Entry 8VOB (electron microscopy, 3.10 A resolution); this record covers chains R and D of the 10 polymer chains in the assembly.

[Chain R]
Protein: Histone H2A type 1
From: Homo sapiens
UniProt: P0C0S8 (H2A1_HUMAN); residues 12-119 here correspond to UniProt positions 13-120 (UniProt number = residue number + 1)
Amino-acid sequence (108 residues; row label = number of the first residue in the row):
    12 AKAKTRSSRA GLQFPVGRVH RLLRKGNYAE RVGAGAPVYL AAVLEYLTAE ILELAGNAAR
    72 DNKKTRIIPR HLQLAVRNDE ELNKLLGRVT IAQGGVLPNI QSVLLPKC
Differences from the reference sequence: conflict Val87 (Ile88 in P0C0S8), Arg99 (Lys100 in P0C0S8), Ser113 (Ala114 in P0C0S8), Cys119 (Lys120 in P0C0S8)
UniProt features mapped onto this chain:
  - modified residue: Lys13 (N6-(beta-hydroxybutyryl)lysine), Lys36 (N6-(2-hydroxyisobutyryl)lysine), Lys74 (N6-(2-hydroxyisobutyryl)lysine), Lys75 (N6-(2-hydroxyisobutyryl)lysine), Lys95 (N6-(2-hydroxyisobutyryl)lysine), Gln104 (N5-methylglutamine), Lys118 (N6-(2-hydroxyisobutyryl)lysine)
  - cross-link (Glycyl lysine isopeptide (Lys-Gly)): Lys13 (interchain with G-Cter in ubiquitin), Lys15 (interchain with G-Cter in ubiquitin)

[Chain D]
Molecule: 157-nt DNA strand
Sequence (157 nucleotides; numbered 158 to 314; the number before each row is that of its first residue):
   158 GCTGCCGGCG GCTGGAGAAT CCCGGTGCCG AGGCCGCTCA ATTGGTCGTA GACAGCTCTA
   218 GCACCGCTTA AACGCACGTA CGCGCTGTCC CCCGCGTTTA AACCGCCAAG GGGATTACTC
   278 CCTAGTCTCC AGGCACGTCT CAGATATATA CATCCTG

[Chain R / chain D interface]
Residue-residue contacts - 13 pairs, chain R then chain D:
  Ala12(R) - DT200(D)  phosphate contact
  Ala14(R) - DA198(D)  phosphate contact
  Ala14(R) - DT199(D)  sugar contact
  Lys15(R) - DA198(D)  sugar contact
  Lys15(R) - DT199(D)  phosphate contact
  Thr16(R) - DA198(D)  sugar contact
  Arg17(R) - DA198(D)  salt bridge to the phosphate
  Arg20(R) - DT199(D)  salt bridge to the phosphate
  Gly28(R) - DA198(D)  phosphate contact
  Arg32(R) - DA197(D)  salt bridge to the phosphate
  Arg42(R) - DT206(D)  sugar contact
  Arg77(R) - DG187(D)  hydrogen bond to the phosphate
  Arg77(R) - DA188(D)  salt bridge to the phosphate
Other interface residues (no listed pair), chain R (12 interface residues in all): Lys13, Arg29
Other interface residues (no listed pair), chain D (8 interface residues in all): DC196

[In short]
12 residues of chain R face 8 of chain D across their interface; the contacts include 1 hydrogen bond and 4
salt bridges. Among the polar pairs are Arg77(R)-DG187(D), Arg17(R)-DA198(D) and Arg20(R)-DT199(D).
Chain R is Histone H2A type 1 (Homo sapiens) and chain D is a 157-nt DNA strand; the structure,
H3K36me3-modified nucleosome bound to PRC2_AJ1-450, was determined by electron microscopy together with 8VMI,
8VMJ, 8VML, 8VMN, 8VNV, 8VNZ and 8VO0 from the same study.
